PDB entry 6VJP | X-ray diffraction, 1.71 A resolution | chain A

# Chain A
Molecule: Acetyltransferase
Organism: Staphylococcus aureus subsp. aureus
UniProt: A0A4P7P982 (A0A4P7P982_STAAU); residues 445-601 here = UniProt positions 445-601
Chain sequence (159 residues; numbered 443 to 601; the number before each row is that of its first residue):
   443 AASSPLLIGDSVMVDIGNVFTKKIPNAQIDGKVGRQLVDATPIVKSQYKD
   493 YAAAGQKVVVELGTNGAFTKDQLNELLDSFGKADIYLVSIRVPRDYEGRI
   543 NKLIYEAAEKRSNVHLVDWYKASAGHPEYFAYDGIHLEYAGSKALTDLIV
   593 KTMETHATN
Not modelled in the structure: 443-444, 600-601
Differences from the reference sequence: expression tag (443-444); engineered mutation Ala495 (Lys in A0A4P7P982), Ala496 (Lys in A0A4P7P982)
Ion coordination: Na+: Ala550, Arg553, Val556
From the paper describing this entry:
  - Na+ coordination: Ala550, Arg553, Val556
  - contacts within the chain: Ser453-Asp457 (water-mediated contact), Ser453-Asn507, Ser453-Ile577 (water-mediated contact), Asp575-His578
  - catalytic residues: Ser453
  - catalytic residues: Gly476, Asn507, Asp575, His578 (proposed by the authors, not directly observed)
  - mutagenesis - S453A, V475G: abolished catalytic activity
  - mutagenesis - D575A, H578A: decreased catalytic activity
  - mutagenesis - N507A: abolished catalytic activity on 4MU-Ac
  - mutagenesis - D457A (4-fold), D457N (4-fold): increased catalytic activity (esterase activity)
  - mutagenesis - D457A, D457N: increased catalytic activity (transferase activity)
  - mutagenesis - K464A/K465A, K495A/K496A, E551A/K552A: unchanged catalytic activity

# Overview
Ala550, Arg553 and Val556 form the Na+ site. The paper reports catalytic residues Ser453, Gly476 and Asn507
among others; S453A and V475G abolish catalytic activity; 10 substitutions were tested in all.
Chain A is Acetyltransferase (Staphylococcus aureus subsp. aureus); the structure, Structure of Staphylococcus
aureus peptidoglycan O-acetyltransferase A (OatA) C-terminal catalytic domain, was determined by X-ray
diffraction together with 6WN9 from the same study.
